2XMD - chain A; structure by X-ray diffraction, 2.30 A resolution.

# Chain A
Protein: Cholinesterase
Source organism: Homo sapiens
Notes: EC 3.1.1.8
UniProt: P06276 (CHLE_HUMAN); residues 1-529 here correspond to UniProt positions 29-557 (UniProt number = residue number + 28)
Chain sequence (529 residues; numbered 1 to 529; the number before each row is that of its first residue):
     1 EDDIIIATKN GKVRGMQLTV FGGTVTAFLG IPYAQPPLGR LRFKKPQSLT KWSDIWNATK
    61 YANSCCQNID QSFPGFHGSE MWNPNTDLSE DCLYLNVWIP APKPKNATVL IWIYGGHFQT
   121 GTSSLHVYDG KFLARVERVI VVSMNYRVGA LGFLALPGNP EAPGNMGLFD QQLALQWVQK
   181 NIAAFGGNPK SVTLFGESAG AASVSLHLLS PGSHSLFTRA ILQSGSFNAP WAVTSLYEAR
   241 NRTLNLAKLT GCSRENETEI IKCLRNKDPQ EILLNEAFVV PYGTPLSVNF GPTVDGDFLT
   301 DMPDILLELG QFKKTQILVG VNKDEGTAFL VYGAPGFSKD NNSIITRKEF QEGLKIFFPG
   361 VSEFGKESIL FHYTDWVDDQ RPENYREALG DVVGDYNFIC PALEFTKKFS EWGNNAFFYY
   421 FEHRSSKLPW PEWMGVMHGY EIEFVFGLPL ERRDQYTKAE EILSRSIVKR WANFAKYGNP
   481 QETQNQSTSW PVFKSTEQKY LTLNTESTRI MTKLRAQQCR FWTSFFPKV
Not modelled in the structure: 1-2
Differences from the reference sequence: engineered mutation Q17 (Asn45 in P06276), H117 (Gly145 in P06276), Q455 (Asn483 in P06276), Q481 (Asn509 in P06276), Q486 (Asn514 in P06276)
Curated features (UniProtKB/Swiss-Prot):
  - active site: S198 (Acyl-ester intermediate), E325 (Charge relay system), H438 (Charge relay system)
  - binding site (tacrine): W82, H438
  - modified residue: S198 (Phosphoserine)
  - glycosylation (N-linked (GlcNAc...) asparagine): N57 (complex), N106 (complex), N241 (complex), N256 (complex), N341 (complex), N485
Disulfides: C65-C92, C252-C263, C400-C519
Covalent attachments: N-acetylglucosamine (NAG) linked to N57, N256, N485; glycan linked to N106, N241, N341; diethyl phosphonate (DEP) linked to S198
Residues lining bound ligands: diethyl phosphonate (DEP): G115, G116, H117, A199, W231, L286, F329, F398, H438
Reported in the primary citation:
  - binding site for diethyl phosphonate: H117, E197, S198, L286, H438
  - conformationally variable residues (side-chain flip): H117, L286
  - contacts within the chain: H117-P285 (hydrogen bond), H117-T120 (water-mediated contact)
  - mutagenesis - G117H: increased catalytic activity on echothiophate (citing earlier work)
  - mutagenesis - G117H/E197Q (40- fold): decreased catalytic activity on echothiophate (citing earlier work)
  - mutagenesis - G117H: decreased catalytic activity on thio- and oxo-esters (citing earlier work)
  - mutagenesis - G117H: decreased catalytic activity on OPs (citing earlier work)

# In short
Covalently linked diethyl phosphonate: at S198. Covalently linked N-acetylglucosamine: at N57, N106, N241,
N256, N341 and N485. Curated annotation (UniProt) lists 3 active-site residues and tacrine-binding residues
W82 and H438. From the paper: a binding site for diethyl phosphonate at H117, E197 and S198 among others;
G117H increases catalytic activity on echothiophate.
Chain A is Cholinesterase (Homo sapiens); the structure, G117H mutant of human butyrylcholinesterase in
complex with echothiophate, was determined by X-ray diffraction (same publication as 2XMB, 2XMC and 2XMG).
